PDB entry 8IUN | electron microscopy, 2.85 A resolution | chains 1 and C of the 36 polymer chains in the assembly

== Chain 1 ==
Name: Alpha subunit of light-harvesting 1
Source organism: Roseiflexus castenholzii
UniProtKB: Q83XD1 (Q83XD1_9CHLR); numbering as in UniProt (aligned over 1-42)
Sequence (42 residues; numbered 1 to 42; the number before each row is that of its first residue):
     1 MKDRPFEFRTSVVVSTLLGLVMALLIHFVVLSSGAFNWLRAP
Disordered / not traced: 1-3, 42
Ligand contacts:
  - bacteriochlorophyll a (BCL), molecule 1: Glu7, Phe8, Ser11, Val12, Ser15
  - bacteriochlorophyll a (BCL), molecule 2: Thr16, Gly19, Leu20, Ala23, His27, Val30, Phe36, Trp38
  - bacteriochlorophyll a (BCL), molecule 3: Gly19, Met22, Ala23, Ile26, His27, Val30, Phe36
  - 2-O-octyl-beta-D-glucopyranose (BGL): Arg4, Phe6, Thr10
  - gamma-Carotene (U4Z): Leu20, Ala23, Leu24, His27, Phe28, Leu31, Trp38

== Chain C ==
Name: Cytochrome subunit of photosynthetic reaction center
Source organism: Roseiflexus castenholzii
UniProtKB: Q83XC9 (Q83XC9_9CHLR); numbering as in UniProt (aligned over 1-320)
Sequence (320 residues; row label = number of the first residue in the row):
     1 MIQQPPTLFPEITNTVRGRFYIVAGIISVVMAVASIAIFWWIFYTITPAP
    51 APPLQNPIYVNYTQEPTDYISAESLAAMNAYIQANPQPQAVQVLKGMTTA
   101 QISAYMVAQVSGGLKVDCSYCHNIANFAQQDGYPNAAKKVTARKMMLMSA
   151 DLNQNYTAKLPASVGGYQITCATCHNGKAAGLEPYPIEIMNTLPNDWRLP
   201 LELDYPGGLVVTGRKDVSNHEVEQNQFAMYHMNVSMGQGCTFCHNARYFP
   251 SYEIAQKNHSIIMLQMTKHIQETYVAPGGRIADGIMAGKSPSCWLCHQGA
   301 NIPPGAAKPGQVPAVLSSTP
Disordered / not traced: 1-12
Covalent attachments: heme c (HEC) linked to Cys118, Cys121, Cys171, Cys174, Cys240, Cys243, Cys293, Cys296
Bound ions: heme c Fe (4 sites), coordinated by His122, His175, His244, His297; Ca2+: Met190, Leu193, Asn195 (together with phosphatidylglycerol)
Ligand contacts:
  - bacteriochlorophyll a (BCL): Trp41, Ile42, Ile46
  - heme c (HEC), molecule 1: Ile70, Met78, Tyr81, Pro88, Gln89, Ala90, Val91, Gln92, Val93, Leu94, Thr99, Ile102, Ser103, Met106, Val107, Val110, Ser111, Leu114, Val116, Asp117, Tyr120, His122, Phe127, Ala128, Lys139, Ala142, Arg143, Met146
  - heme c (HEC), molecule 2: Tyr105, Val110, Leu114, Tyr120, Lys138, Thr141, Ala142, Met145, Met146, Met148, Ser149, Leu152, Ile169, Thr170, Thr173, His175, Ala179, Ala180, Gly181, Leu182, Ile270, Met286, Ala287, Lys289
  - heme c (HEC), molecule 3: Thr157, Leu160, Val164, Gly165, Gly166, Tyr167, Ile169, Thr173, Met232, Met236, Phe242, Gln256, His259, Ser260, Met263, Leu264, Met266, Thr267, Ile270, Ser292, His297, Asn301, Ile302, Pro303, Ala306
  - heme c (HEC), molecule 4: Tyr205, Pro206, Gly207, Gly208, Leu209, Val210, Val211, Thr212, Asn225, Gln226, Met229, Tyr230, Met232, Asn233, Met236, Gly239, His244, Phe249, Pro250, Tyr252, Lys257, Ser260, Ile261, Leu264

== Interface between chain 1 and chain C ==
Contacting residue pairs (9; chain 1 residue first):
  Glu7(1) - Arg17(C)  salt bridge
  Glu7(1) - Phe20(C)
  Glu7(1) - Tyr21(C)  hydrogen bond
  Met22(1) - Ser35(C)
  Leu25(1) - Phe39(C)  hydrophobic
  Val29(1) - Phe39(C)  hydrophobic
  Val29(1) - Phe43(C)  hydrophobic
  Val30(1) - Ile46(C)  hydrophobic
  Ser33(1) - Pro48(C)
Other interface residues (no listed pair), chain 1 (9 interface residues in all): Leu18, Ile26, Ala35
Other interface residues (no listed pair), chain C (9 interface residues in all): Ile42

== Summary ==
Chain 1 and chain C each contribute 9 residues to their interface, with 1 hydrogen bond and 1 salt bridge.
Polar pairs include Glu7(1)-Arg17(C) and Glu7(1)-Tyr21(C). One bacteriochlorophyll a molecule is bound between
chain 1 and chain C.
Here chain 1 is Alpha subunit of light-harvesting 1 and chain C is Cytochrome subunit of photosynthetic
reaction center, both from Roseiflexus castenholzii. Entry 8IUN (Cryo-EM structure of the CRT-LESS RC-LH core
complex from roseiflexus castenholzii) was determined by electron microscopy, deposited together with 8IUG.
